PDB entry 7NMA | X-ray diffraction, 1.75 A resolution | chains A and P

== Chain A ==
Name: 14-3-3 protein sigma
Source organism: Homo sapiens
UniProtKB: P31947 (1433S_HUMAN); residue numbers follow UniProt; this construct covers 1-248
Chain sequence (253 residues; row label = number of the first residue in the row; numbers below 1 keep their minus sign (Gly-4 is residue -4)):
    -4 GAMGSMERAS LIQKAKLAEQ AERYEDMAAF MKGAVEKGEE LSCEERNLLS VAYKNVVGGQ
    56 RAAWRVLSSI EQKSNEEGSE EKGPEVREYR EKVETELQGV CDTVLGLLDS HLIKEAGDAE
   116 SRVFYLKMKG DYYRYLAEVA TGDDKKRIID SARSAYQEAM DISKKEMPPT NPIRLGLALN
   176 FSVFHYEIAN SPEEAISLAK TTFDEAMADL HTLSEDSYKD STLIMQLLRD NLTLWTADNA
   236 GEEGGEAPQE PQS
Unresolved in the structure: 73, 77, 138, 232-248
Modified / non-standard residues: Cys38 (S-hydroxycysteine; CSO)
Construct notes: expression tag (-4 to 0)
Metal / ion sites: Mg2+: Glu35, Glu110, Glu188

== Chain P ==
Name: Amot-p130 phosphopeptide (pS175)
UniProtKB: Q4VCS5 (AMOT_HUMAN); residues 169-181 here = UniProt positions 169-181
Chain sequence (13 residues; each row starts with the number of its first residue):
   169 GHVRSLSERL MQM
Unresolved in the structure: 169-170, 179-181
Modified / non-standard residues: Ser175 (phosphoserine; SEP)
From the paper describing this entry:
  - post-translational modification sites: Ser175

== Interface between chain A and chain P ==
Contacting residue pairs - 25 pairs, chain A then chain P:
  Val46(A) with Leu178(P), hydrophobic
  Lys49(A) with Ser175(P); Leu178(P)
  Asn50(A) with Leu178(P)
  Arg56(A) with Ser175(P)
  Arg60(A) with Arg172(P)
  Lys122(A) with Glu176(P), salt bridge
  Arg129(A) with Ser175(P)
  Tyr130(A) with Ser175(P)
  Gly171(A) with Glu176(P)
  Leu174(A) with Leu174(P); Ser175(P); Glu176(P)
  Asn175(A) with Ser175(P); Glu176(P), hydrogen bond (side chain-backbone)
  Val178(A) with Ser173(P); Leu174(P)
  Tyr181(A) with Ser173(P)
  Glu182(A) with Ser173(P), hydrogen bond
  Leu222(A) with Arg177(P)
  Asp225(A) with Leu174(P)
  Asn226(A) with Ser173(P); Leu174(P), hydrogen bond (side chain-backbone)
  Leu229(A) with Val171(P), hydrophobic
  Trp230(A) with Ser173(P), hydrogen bond
Other interface residues (no listed pair), chain A (20 interface residues in all): Ser45
From the paper, about this interface:
  - specific contacts: Lys49(A)-Ser175(P), Arg56(A)-Ser175(P), Lys122(A)-Glu176(P), Arg129(A)-Ser175(P), Tyr130(A)-Ser175(P)
  - interface residues, chain A: Val46(A), Leu174(A), Asn175(A), Leu222(A), Asn226(A)
  - interface residues, chain P: Leu174(P), Leu178(P)

== Overview ==
20 residues of chain A face 8 of chain P across their interface; the contacts include 4 hydrogen bonds and 1
salt bridge. Among the polar pairs are Lys122(A)-Glu176(P), Asn175(A)-Glu176(P) and Glu182(A)-Ser173(P). The
paper describes contacts between Lys49(A) and Ser175(P), Arg56(A) and Ser175(P) and Lys122(A) and Glu176(P)
among others. From the paper: interface residues Val46(A), Leu174(A) and Leu174(P) among others; a
modification site at Ser175(P).
Chain A is 14-3-3 protein sigma (Homo sapiens) and chain P is Amot-p130 phosphopeptide (pS175); the structure,
Crystal structure of 14-3-3 sigma in complex with 13mer Amot-p130 peptide, was determined by X-ray diffraction
(same publication as 7NMW, 7NMX, 7NN2, 7NND, 7NNE, 7NP2, 7NPB and 7NPG).
